PDB entry 9I5H | electron microscopy, 2.70 A resolution | chains D and M of the 17 polymer chains in the assembly

Chain D (and M):
Protein: Flagellin
Source organism: Litorilinea aerophila
Notes: chain M of this document is another copy of the same molecule, construct and numbering; everything in this record applies to it too
Reference sequence: A0A540VDN8 (A0A540VDN8_9CHLR); residues -1 to 181 here correspond to UniProt positions 29-211 (UniProt number = residue number + 30)
Amino-acid sequence (183 residues; each row starts with the number of its first residue; numbers below 1 keep their minus sign (Ile-1 is residue -1)):
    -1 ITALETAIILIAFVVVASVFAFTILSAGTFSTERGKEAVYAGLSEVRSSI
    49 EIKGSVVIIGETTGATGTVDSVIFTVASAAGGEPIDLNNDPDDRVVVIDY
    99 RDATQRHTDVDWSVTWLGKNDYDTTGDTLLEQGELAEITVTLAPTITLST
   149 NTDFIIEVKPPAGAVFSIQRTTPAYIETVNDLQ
From the paper describing this entry:
  - post-translational modification sites: Thr64, Thr143

Interface between chain D and chain M:
Residue-residue contacts (8; chain D residue first):
  Leu2(D) with Ser29(M)
  Ala5(D) with Ser29(M)
  Val12(D) with Ala36(M)
  Ser16(D) with Gly40(M)
  Phe20(D) with Gly161(M)
  Thr27(D) with Phe164(M)
  Glu31(D) with Arg168(M), salt bridge
  Thr123(D) with Tyr173(M)
Other interface residues (no listed pair), chain D (19 interface residues in all): Leu8, Ile9, Ala19, Leu23, Ser24, Phe28, Arg32, Lys34, Glu35, Tyr38, Asp125
Other interface residues (no listed pair), chain M (16 interface residues in all): Gly33, Val37, Glu43, Val44, Ser47, Ala162, Val163, Gln167, Gln181

Summary:
Chain D and chain M form an interface of 19 and 16 residues respectively; the contacts include 1 salt bridge.
The salt-bridged pair is Glu31(D)-Arg168(M). The paper reports modification sites Thr64(D) and Thr143(D).
Chain D and chain M are both Flagellin (Litorilinea aerophila); the structure, Structure of the bacterial
archaellum from L. aerophila, was determined by electron microscopy (same publication as 9R50).
